Entry 6ZYW (electron microscopy, 8.78 A resolution (very low resolution: no residue pairs are listed; an interface is given only as per-side residue counts)); this record covers chains K and e of the 19 polymer chains in the assembly.

# Chain K
Molecule: Dynein light chain
Source organism: Tetrahymena thermophila SB210
UniProt: Q22R86 (Q22R86_TETTS); residues 1-111 here = UniProt positions 1-111
Amino-acid sequence (111 residues; numbered 1 to 111; the number before each row is that of its first residue):
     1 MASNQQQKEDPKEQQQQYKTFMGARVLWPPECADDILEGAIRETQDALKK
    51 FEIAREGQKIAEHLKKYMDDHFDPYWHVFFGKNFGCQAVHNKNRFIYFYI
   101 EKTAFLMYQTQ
Disordered / not traced: 1-16

# Chain e
Molecule: Flagellar outer dynein arm intermediate protein, putative
Source organism: Tetrahymena thermophila SB210
UniProt: Q23FU1 (Q23FU1_TETTS); the author numbering skips numbers that UniProt does not, so the offset changes along the chain: 1-66 = UniProt 1-66; 72-81 = UniProt 67-76; 95-688 = UniProt 77-670
Amino-acid sequence (670 residues; numbered 1 to 688; 18 numbers in that range are skipped by the numbering (no residue carries them; nothing is unmodelled there); the number before each row is that of its first residue):
     1 MAEYFTYSKKRKEFNNPINFQDTETRYGGIQNQVVNINQYVQRNPNFIDL
    51 DNIAELSEHSVNTERV
    72 KTGDRGMSHK
    95 EGGWPGNVDPNEAQETGRFKKRIEKDTSFPQAVKDLKEGVEKCIYQNNQI
   145 DLLEEYFEGETSEHVVENLSSKTLMLFKDEKEICKRSVSEISWHPEGPTK
   195 VAVSYAIMRFQQMPEKMPTQAYVWDLLNPNSPEIKLMSPSAVTNISYNQK
   245 IPDQIGGGCYNGLLAVWDGRKGENPIMISPVENSHYEPVTHFHWLMSKTG
   295 SECVTTSTDGKVMWWDTRKFEAGPVEKLNIIEGLGENEEIIGGTALEYNV
   345 EAGPSKFLIGTESGSILTANKKLKKPVEITTRYGLDQGRHLGPVYSINRS
   395 NQNPKYFLSVGDWSCKIWVEDLKTPIIRTKYHGSYLSDGCWSPTRSGAFF
   445 LVRRDGWMDVWDYYYRQNEIAFSHKVSDSPLTCIKINQTGGAYHNSGKLC
   495 AIGDQDGTVTILELCDSLYTMQPKEKDIINEMFEREYRKEKNLETIKKQQ
   545 ELAKRQVQKDMGSQKEKWEKKKLEMIETAEASFHENLAKNPVNEEEFNEL
   595 DSPSEKRKKTNQNQGREQEEQSREEQEASGNFNQQQQQQQEEEQQQEGEQ
   645 QHHQNQEHQNGQGHENGQEEGEENGEEGNQQENEGQEENEQQQE
Disordered / not traced: 1-17, 138-688

# Interface between chain K and chain e
At this resolution (9 A) residue pairs are not listed: 12 residues of chain K and 10 of chain e lie at the interface.

# Overview
The interface between chain K and chain e involves 12 residues on one side and 10 on the other.
Chain K is Dynein light chain and chain e is Flagellar outer dynein arm intermediate protein, putative, both
from Tetrahymena thermophila SB210; the structure, Outer Dynein Arm-Shulin complex - overall structure
(Tetrahymena thermophila), was determined by electron microscopy (same publication as 6ZYY and 6ZYX).
